PDB entry 5LWW | X-ray diffraction, 2.65 A resolution | chain A

Chain A:
Name: Multicopper oxidase
Organism: Aspergillus niger
Notes: EC 1.10.3.2; engineered mutation(s): H253D
UniProtKB: A2QS62 (A2QS62_ASPNC); residues 28-577 here correspond to UniProt positions 45-594 (UniProt number = residue number + 17)
Sequence (550 residues; row label = number of the first residue in the row):
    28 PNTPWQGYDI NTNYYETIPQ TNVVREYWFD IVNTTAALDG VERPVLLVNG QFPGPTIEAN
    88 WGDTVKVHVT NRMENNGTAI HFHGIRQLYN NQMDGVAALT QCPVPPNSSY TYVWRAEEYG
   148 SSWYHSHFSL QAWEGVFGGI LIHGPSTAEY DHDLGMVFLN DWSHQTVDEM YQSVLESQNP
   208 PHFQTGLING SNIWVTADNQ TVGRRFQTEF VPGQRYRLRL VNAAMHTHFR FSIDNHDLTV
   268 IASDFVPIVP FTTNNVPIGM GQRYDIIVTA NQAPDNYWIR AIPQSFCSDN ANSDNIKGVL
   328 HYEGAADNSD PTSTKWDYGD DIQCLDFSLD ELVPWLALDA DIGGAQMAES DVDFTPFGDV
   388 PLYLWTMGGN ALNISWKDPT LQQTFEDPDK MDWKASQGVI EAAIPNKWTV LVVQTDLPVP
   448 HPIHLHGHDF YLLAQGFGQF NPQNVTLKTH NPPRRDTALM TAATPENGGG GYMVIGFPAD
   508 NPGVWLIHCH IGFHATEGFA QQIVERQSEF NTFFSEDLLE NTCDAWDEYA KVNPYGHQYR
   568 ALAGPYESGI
Disulfides: Cys-129/Cys-550, Cys-314/Cys-351
Covalent attachments: N-acetylglucosamine (NAG) linked to Asn-60; glycan linked to Asn-216
Bound ions: Cu ion site 1: His-108, His-451; Cu ion site 2: His-110, His-152, His-517; Cu ion site 3: His-154, His-453, His-515; Zn2+ site 1 near His-170 (its only coordinating residue here); Zn2+ site 2: His-209, Asp-316, Asp-368; Zn2+ site 3: His-253, His-521; Zn2+ site 4: His-328, Asp-334; Zn2+ site 5 near Glu-330 (its only coordinating residue here); Zn2+ site 6: Asp-366, His-477; Zn2+ site 7: Asp-414, Asp-416; Cu ion site 4: His-448, Cys-516, His-521; K+: Asp-551, Asp-554; 1 more Zn2+ sites not listed
Small-molecule neighbours:
  - oligosaccharide (beta-D-mannopyranose, alpha-D-mannopyranose, N-acetylglucosamine units): Pro-71, Leu-73, Asn-102, Asn-103, Phe-155, Ser-156, Glu-161, Thr-193, Asp-195, Glu-196, Gln-199, Glu-203, Trp-403, Tyr-562, Ala-570, Gly-571, Pro-572, Glu-574
  - N-acetylglucosamine (NAG; 2-acetamido-2-deoxy-beta-D-glucopyranose): Leu-391, Asn-400, Arg-567, Leu-569, Tyr-573
What the authors report for this chain:
  - Cu ion coordination: His-448, Cys-516, His-521
  - Zn2+ coordination: His-253, His-521
  - mutagenesis - H253A, H253N: decreased catalytic activity on 2-amino-4-methylphenol
  - mutagenesis - H253A, H253N: decreased catalytic activity on 2-amino-4-methoxyphenol
  - mutagenesis - H253A, H253D, H253N: unchanged catalytic activity

In short:
Bound to chain A: N-acetylglucosamine and an N-glycan. N-acetylglucosamine is covalently linked to Asn-60.
His-108 and His-451 coordinate Cu ion site 1. The Cu ion site 2 is built by His-110, His-152 and His-517. From
the paper: H253A and H253N reduce catalytic activity on 2-amino-4-methylphenol; Cu ion coordination by
His-448, Cys-516 and His-521.
Chain A is Multicopper oxidase (Aspergillus niger); the structure, Crystal structure of a laccase-like
multicopper oxidase McoG from Aspergillus niger bound to zinc, was determined by X-ray diffraction.
